PDB entry 6CNM | electron microscopy, 3.40 A resolution | chains A and B of the 8 polymer chains in the assembly

# Chain A (and B)
Protein: Intermediate conductance calcium-activated potassium channel protein 4
From: Homo sapiens
Notes: chain B of this document is another copy of the same molecule, construct and numbering; everything in this record applies to it too
UniProtKB: O15554 (KCNN4_HUMAN); numbering as in UniProt (aligned over 1-427)
Chain sequence (427 residues; row label = number of the first residue in the row):
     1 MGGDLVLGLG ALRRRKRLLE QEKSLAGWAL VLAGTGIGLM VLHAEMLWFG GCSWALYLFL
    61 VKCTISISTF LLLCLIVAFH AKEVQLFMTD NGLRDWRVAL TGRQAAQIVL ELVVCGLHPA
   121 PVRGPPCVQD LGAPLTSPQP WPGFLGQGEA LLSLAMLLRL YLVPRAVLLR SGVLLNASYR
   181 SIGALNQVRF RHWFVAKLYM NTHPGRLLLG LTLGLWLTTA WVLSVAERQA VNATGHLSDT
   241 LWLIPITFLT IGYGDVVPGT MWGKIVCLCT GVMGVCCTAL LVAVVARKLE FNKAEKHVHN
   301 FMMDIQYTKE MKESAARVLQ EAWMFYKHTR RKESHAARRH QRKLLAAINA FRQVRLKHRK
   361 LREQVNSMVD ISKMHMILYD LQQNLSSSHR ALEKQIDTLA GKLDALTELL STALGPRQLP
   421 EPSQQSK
Unresolved in the structure: 1-9, 124-141, 387-427
Curated features (UniProtKB/Swiss-Prot):
  - modified residue: His358 (Phosphohistidine)
Metal / ion sites: K+ site 1: Thr250, Ile251 (shared with Thr250(B), Ile251(B) of chain B; 2 residues of chain C; 2 residues of chain D); K+ site 2: Thr250 (shared with Thr250(B) of chain B; 1 residue of chain C; 1 residue of chain D); K+ site 3: Ile251, Gly252 (shared with Ile251(B), Gly252(B) of chain B; 2 residues of chain C; 2 residues of chain D); K+ site 4: Gly252, Tyr253 (shared with Gly252(B), Tyr253(B) of chain B; 2 residues of chain C; 2 residues of chain D)
From the paper describing this entry:
  - contacts within the chain: Asn201-Arg287 (hydrogen bond)
  - self-association interface (contacts with another copy of this molecule); pairs are residue here / residue on that copy: Glu295-Lys197 (hydrogen bond)

# How chain A and chain B interact
Pairs across the interface - 39 pairs, chain A then chain B:
  Trp242(A) with Pro258(B), hydrophobic; Lys264(B); Leu268(B), hydrophobic
  Pro245(A) with Leu268(B), hydrophobic
  Ile246(A) with Leu268(B), hydrophobic
  Leu249(A) with Thr250(B); Val275(B), hydrophobic
  Thr250(A) with Thr250(B)
  Ile251(A) with Thr247(B); Ile251(B); Gly252(B)
  Gly252(A) with Gly252(B)
  Tyr253(A) with Leu243(B); Thr247(B), hydrogen bond; Tyr253(B); Gly254(B)
  Asp255(A) with Val257(B)
  Leu281(A) with Val275(B), hydrophobic
  Val282(A) with Ala279(B), hydrophobic; Val282(B), hydrophobic
  Val285(A) with Ala279(B); Leu280(B), hydrophobic
  Ala286(A) with Ala283(B), hydrophobic
  Lys288(A) with Lys197(B)
  Leu289(A) with Lys197(B); Met200(B), hydrophobic; Asn201(B); Leu280(B), hydrophobic
  Glu290(A) with Lys197(B)
  Phe291(A) with Phe194(B), hydrophobic; Asn201(B)
  Ala294(A) with Asn186(B)
  Glu295(A) with Phe194(B); Lys197(B), salt bridge
  Val298(A) with Ile182(B); Phe194(B), hydrophobic
  His299(A) with Leu198(B)
  Phe301(A) with Ser178(B)
  Met302(A) with Val173(B), hydrophobic
Interface residues without a listed pair, chain A (26 interface residues in all): Thr278, Met303, Leu381
Interface residues without a listed pair, chain B (33 interface residues in all): Gly183, Thr202, Val256, Cys267, Gly271, Val272, Cys276, Gln382
From the paper, about this interface:
  - specific contacts: Glu295(A)-Lys197(B) (hydrogen bond)

# In short
Chain A and chain B form an interface of 26 and 33 residues respectively; the contacts include 1 hydrogen bond
and 1 salt bridge. Among the polar pairs are Glu295(A)-Lys197(B) and Tyr253(A)-Thr247(B). The paper describes
a hydrogen bond between Glu295(A) and Lys197(B). The paper reports a self-association interface involving
Glu295(A); contacts within the chain involving Asn201(A) and Arg287(A).
Chain A and chain B are both Intermediate conductance calcium-activated potassium channel protein 4 (Homo
sapiens); the structure, Cryo-EM structure of the human SK4/calmodulin channel complex, was determined by
electron microscopy, deposited together with 6CNN and 6CNO.
